8F86 - chains D and I of the 11 polymer chains in the assembly; structure by electron microscopy, 3.10 A resolution.

[Chain D]
Protein: Histone H2B
From: Xenopus laevis
UniProtKB: P02281 (H2B11_XENLA); residues 1-122 here correspond to UniProt positions 5-126 (UniProt number = residue number + 4)
Sequence (122 residues; each row starts with the number of its first residue):
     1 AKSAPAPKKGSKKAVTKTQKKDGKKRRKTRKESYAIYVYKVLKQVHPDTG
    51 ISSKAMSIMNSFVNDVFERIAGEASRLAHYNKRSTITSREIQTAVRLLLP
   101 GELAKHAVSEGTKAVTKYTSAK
Unresolved in the structure: 1-28, 122
Sequence notes: variant Thr29 (Ser33 in P02281)
Swiss-Prot annotation at these positions:
  - modified residue: Lys2 (N6-acetyllysine), Lys9 (N6-acetyllysine), Ser11 (Phosphoserine), Lys12 (N6-acetyllysine), Lys17 (N6-acetyllysine)
  - glycosylation: Ser109 (O-linked (GlcNAc) serine)
  - cross-link: Lys117 (Glycyl lysine isopeptide (Lys-Gly) (interchain with G-Cter in ubiquitin))

[Chain I]
Molecule: 185-nt DNA strand
From: synthetic construct
Sequence (185 nucleotides; numbered -92 to 92; the number before each row is that of its first residue; numbers below 1 keep their minus sign (DA-92 is residue -92)):
   -92 ATCGCTGTTCAATACATGCACAGGATGTATATATCTGACACGTGCCTGGA
   -42 GACTAGGGAGTAATCCCCTTGGCGGTTAAAACGCGGGGGACAGCGCGTAC
     8 GTGCGTTTAAGCGGTGCTAGAGCTGTCTACGACCAATTGAGCGGCCTCGG
    58 CACCGGGATTCTCCAGGGCGGCCGCGTATAGGGAT
Unresolved in the structure: -92 to -76, 73-92

[How chain D and chain I interact]
Pairs across the interface (11; chain D residue first):
  Thr29(D) - DG29(I)  phosphate contact
  Thr29(D) - DC30(I)  hydrogen bond to the phosphate
  Tyr39(D) - DA-53(I)  hydrogen bond to the phosphate
  Gly50(D) - DA-53(I)  phosphate contact
  Ser52(D) - DC-54(I)  hydrogen bond to the phosphate
  Ser53(D) - DC-54(I)  hydrogen bond to the phosphate
  Arg83(D) - DA-34(I)  phosphate contact
  Arg83(D) - DG-33(I)  salt bridge to the phosphate
  Ser84(D) - DG-35(I)  hydrogen bond to the phosphate
  Ser84(D) - DA-34(I)  hydrogen bond to the phosphate
  Thr85(D) - DA-34(I)  phosphate contact
Also at the interface, not in a pair above, chain D (11 interface residues in all): Arg30, Ile51, Lys82
Also at the interface, not in a pair above, chain I (8 interface residues in all): DT-46

[In short]
Chain D and chain I form an interface of 11 and 8 residues respectively; the contacts include 6 hydrogen bonds
and 1 salt bridge. Polar contacts include Thr29(D)-DC30(I), Tyr39(D)-DA-53(I) and Ser52(D)-DC-54(I).
Chain D is Histone H2B (Xenopus laevis) and chain I is a 185-nt DNA strand (synthetic construct); the
structure, SIRT6 bound to an H3K9Ac nucleosome, was determined by electron microscopy.
